Entry 4F9Y (X-ray diffraction, 1.85 A resolution); this record covers chain A.

# Chain A
Molecule: Mitogen-activated protein kinase 14
From: Homo sapiens
Notes: EC 2.7.11.24
UniProt: Q16539 (MK14_HUMAN); residues 2-360 here = UniProt positions 2-360
Chain sequence (383 residues; each row starts with the number of its first residue; numbers below 1 keep their minus sign (Met-22 is residue -22)):
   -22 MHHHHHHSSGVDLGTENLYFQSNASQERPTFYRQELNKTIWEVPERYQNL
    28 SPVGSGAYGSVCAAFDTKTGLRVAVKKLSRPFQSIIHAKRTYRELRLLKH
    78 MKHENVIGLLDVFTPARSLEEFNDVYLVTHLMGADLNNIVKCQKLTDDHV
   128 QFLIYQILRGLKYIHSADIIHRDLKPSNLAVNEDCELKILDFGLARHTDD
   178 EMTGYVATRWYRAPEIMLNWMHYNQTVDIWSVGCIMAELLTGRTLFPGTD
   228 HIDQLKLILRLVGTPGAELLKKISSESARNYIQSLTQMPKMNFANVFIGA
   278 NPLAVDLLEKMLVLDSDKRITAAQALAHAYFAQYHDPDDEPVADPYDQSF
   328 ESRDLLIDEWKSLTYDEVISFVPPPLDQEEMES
Unresolved in the structure: -22 to 4, 173-182, 354-360
Differences from the reference sequence: initiating methionine (-22); expression tag (-21 to 1)
Modified / non-standard residues: Cys119 (s,S-(2-hydroxyethyl)thiocysteine; CME); Cys162 (s,S-(2-hydroxyethyl)thiocysteine; CME)
Residues lining bound ligands:
  - GG5 (4-[3-(4-fluorophenyl)-1H-pyrazol-4-yl]pyridine), molecule 1: Pro191, Glu192, Leu195, Trp197, Leu232, Leu236, Pro242, Leu246, Lys249, Ile250, Ile259, Leu291, Asp292, Ser293, Arg296
  - GG5, molecule 2: Met194, Leu195, His228, Ile229, Leu232, Ser252, Ser254, Ala255, Tyr258
  - LM3 (N,N-dimethyl-6-(naphthalen-1-yl)-5-(pyridin-4-yl)pyridazin-3-amine): Val38, Ala51, Val52, Lys53, Leu75, Ile84, Leu86, Leu104, Val105, Thr106, His107, Leu108, Met109, Ser154, Asn155, Leu167, Asp168
Reported in the primary citation:
  - binding site for LM3: Met109

# In short
Ligands of chain A: compound GG5 and compound LM3. The paper reports a binding site for LM3 at Met109.
Chain A is Mitogen-activated protein kinase 14 (Homo sapiens); the structure, Human P38 alpha MAPK In Complex
With a Novel and Selective Small Molecule Inhibitor, was determined by X-ray diffraction, deposited together
with 4F9W and 4FA2.
